Entry 3QWC (X-ray diffraction, 1.75 A resolution); this record covers chains H and I of the 3 polymer chains in the assembly.

== Chain H ==
Protein: Thrombin heavy chain
Organism: Homo sapiens
Notes: EC 3.4.21.5
UniProtKB: P00734 (THRB_HUMAN); the construct lacks a stretch of the UniProt sequence and is renumbered around it, so the offset changes along the chain: 16-36 = UniProt 364-384; 37-60 = UniProt 386-409; 61-77 = UniProt 419-435; 78-97 = UniProt 437-456; 7 more segments
Chain sequence (259 residues; row label = number of the first residue in the row; note: 1 number in that range is skipped by the numbering (no residue carries it; nothing is unmodelled there); a row labelled like 60A-60I holds insertion residues (60A, then the next letters in order)):
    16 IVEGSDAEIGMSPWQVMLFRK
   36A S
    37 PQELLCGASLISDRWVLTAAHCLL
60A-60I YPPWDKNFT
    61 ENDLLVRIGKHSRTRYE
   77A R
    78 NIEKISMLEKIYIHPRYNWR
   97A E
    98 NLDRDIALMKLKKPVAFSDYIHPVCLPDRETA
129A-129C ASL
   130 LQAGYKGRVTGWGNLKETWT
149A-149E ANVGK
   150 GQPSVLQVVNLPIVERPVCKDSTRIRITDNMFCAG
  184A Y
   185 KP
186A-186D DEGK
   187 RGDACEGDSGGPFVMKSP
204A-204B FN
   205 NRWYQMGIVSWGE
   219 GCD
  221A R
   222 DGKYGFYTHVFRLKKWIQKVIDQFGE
Disordered / not traced: 148-149, 149A-149E, 247
Curated features (UniProtKB/Swiss-Prot):
  - region: Ala-183 to Val-200 (High affinity receptor-binding region which is also known as the TP508 peptide)
  - active site (Charge relay system): His-57, Asp-102, Ser-195
  - glycosylation: Asn-60G (N-linked (GlcNAc...) (complex) asparagine)
Cystine bridges: Cys-42/Cys-58, Cys-168/Cys-182, Cys-191/Cys-220
Covalently attached groups: N-acetylglucosamine (NAG) linked to Asn-60G
Residues lining bound ligands: 98P (D-phenylalanyl-N-[(4-chloro-1-methylpyridinium-3-yl)methyl]-L-prolinamide): His-57, Tyr-60A, Trp-60D, Glu-97A, Asn-98, Leu-99, Ile-174, Ala-190, Cys-191, Glu-192, Ser-195, Val-213, Ser-214, Trp-215, Gly-216, Glu-217, Gly-219, Cys-220

== Chain I ==
Protein: Hirudin variant-2
Notes: fragment: residues in UNP 60-72
UniProtKB: P09945 (HIRV2_HIRME); residues 553-565 here correspond to UniProt positions 60-72 (UniProt number = residue number - 493)
Chain sequence (13 residues; row label = number of the first residue in the row):
   553 NGDFEEIPEEYLQ
Disordered / not traced: 553-554
Modified / non-standard residues: Tyr-563 (o-sulfo-l-tyrosine; TYS)
Curated features (UniProtKB/Swiss-Prot):
  - region: Asp-555 to Gln-565 (Interaction with fibrinogen-binding exosite of thrombin)
  - modified residue: Tyr-563 (Sulfotyrosine)

== How chain H and chain I interact ==
Residue-residue contacts (23):
  Phe-34(H) / Phe-556(I)  hydrophobic
  Gln-38(H) / Phe-556(I)
  Gln-38(H) / Glu-557(I)
  Gln-38(H) / Glu-558(I)
  Gln-38(H) / Ile-559(I)
  Gln-38(H) / Leu-564(I)
  Leu-40(H) / Phe-556(I)
  Leu-65(H) / Ile-559(I)  hydrophobic
  Leu-65(H) / Tyr-563(I)
  Arg-67(H) / Ile-559(I)
  Arg-73(H) / Asp-555(I)  salt bridge
  Arg-73(H) / Phe-556(I)
  Thr-74(H) / Asp-555(I)
  Thr-74(H) / Phe-556(I)
  Thr-74(H) / Glu-557(I)  hydrogen bond (backbone-backbone)
  Arg-75(H) / Glu-557(I)
  Tyr-76(H) / Glu-557(I)  hydrogen bond (backbone-side chain)
  Tyr-76(H) / Pro-560(I)
  Tyr-76(H) / Tyr-563(I)
  Glu-80(H) / Tyr-563(I)
  Lys-81(H) / Tyr-563(I)
  Ile-82(H) / Ile-559(I)  hydrophobic
  Ile-82(H) / Tyr-563(I)
Interface residues without a listed pair, chain H (17 interface residues in all): Met-32, Lys-36, Glu-39, Met-84, Gln-151
Interface residues without a listed pair, chain I (9 interface residues in all): Gln-565

== In short ==
17 residues of chain H face 9 of chain I across their interface, with 2 hydrogen bonds and 1 salt bridge.
Polar contacts include Arg-73(H)/Asp-555(I), Tyr-76(H)/Glu-557(I) and Thr-74(H)/Glu-557(I). Ligands of chain
H: compound 98P. N-acetylglucosamine is covalently linked to Asn-60G(H).
Chain H is Thrombin heavy chain (Homo sapiens) and chain I is Hirudin variant-2; the structure, Thrombin
Inhibition by Pyridin Derivatives, was determined by X-ray diffraction together with 3P17, 3QTO, 3QTV, 3QX5,
3SHA, 3SHC and 3 further entries from the same study.
